6N07 - chains A and JA of the 42 polymer chains in the assembly; structure by electron microscopy, 3.60 A resolution.

Chain A:
Name: Microcompartments protein
From: Haliangium ochraceum
UniProt: D0LID6 (D0LID6_HALO1); residue numbers follow UniProt; this construct covers 1-205
Chain sequence (205 residues; numbered 1 to 205; the number before each row is that of its first residue):
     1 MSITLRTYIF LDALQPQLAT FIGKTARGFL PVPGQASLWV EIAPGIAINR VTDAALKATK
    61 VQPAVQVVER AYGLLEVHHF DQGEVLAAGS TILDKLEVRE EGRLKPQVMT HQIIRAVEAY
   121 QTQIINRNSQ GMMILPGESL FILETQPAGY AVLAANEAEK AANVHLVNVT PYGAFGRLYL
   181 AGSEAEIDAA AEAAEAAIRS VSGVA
Disordered / not traced: 1-3

Chain JA:
Name: Microcompartments protein
From: Haliangium ochraceum (strain DSM 14365 / JCM 11303 / SMP-2)
UniProt: D0LID5 (D0LID5_HALO1); residue numbers follow UniProt; this construct covers 1-99
Chain sequence (99 residues; each row starts with the number of its first residue):
     1 MADALGMIEV RGFVGMVEAA DAMVKAAKVE LIGYEKTGGG YVTAVVRGDV AAVKAATEAG
    61 QRAAERVGEV VAVHVIPRPH VNVDAALPLG RTPGMDKSA
Disordered / not traced: 1, 94-99

Chain A / chain JA interface:
Residue-residue contacts (13; chain A residue first):
  Leu56(A) with Arg78(JA), hydrogen bond (backbone-side chain)
  Lys57(A) with Arg78(JA)
  Ala58(A) with Pro77(JA); Arg78(JA), hydrogen bond (backbone-backbone)
  Thr59(A) with Pro77(JA); Arg78(JA)
  Lys60(A) with Ala2(JA), hydrogen bond (side chain-backbone); Arg78(JA)
  Asp81(A) with Asp49(JA)
  Gly83(A) with Val50(JA); Ala51(JA)
  Glu84(A) with Val50(JA)
  Ala87(A) with Val50(JA), hydrophobic
Other interface residues (no listed pair), chain A (10 interface residues in all): Ser90
Other interface residues (no listed pair), chain JA (7 interface residues in all): Lys54

In short:
Chain A and chain JA form an interface of 10 and 7 residues respectively; the contacts include 3 hydrogen
bonds. Polar contacts include Leu56(A)-Arg78(JA), Lys60(A)-Ala2(JA) and Ala58(A)-Arg78(JA).
Here chain A is Microcompartments protein (Haliangium ochraceum) and chain JA is Microcompartments protein
(Haliangium ochraceum (strain DSM 14365 / JCM 11303 / SMP-2)). Entry 6N07 (Structure of the HO BMC shell:
BMC-TD focused map, open inner pore, compacted shell) was determined by electron microscopy (same publication
as 6MZU, 6MZV, 6MZX, 6MZY, 6N06, 6N09, 6N0F and 6N0G).
